Entry 5VHJ (electron microscopy, 8.50 A resolution (very low resolution: no residue pairs are listed; an interface is given only as per-side residue counts)); this record covers chains D and C of the 8 polymer chains in the assembly.

Chain D:
Protein: 26S proteasome regulatory subunit 6B
From: Homo sapiens
Reference sequence: P43686 (PRS6B_HUMAN), isoform P43686-2; residues 145-406 here correspond to UniProt positions 114-375 (UniProt number = residue number - 31)
Chain sequence (262 residues; numbered 145 to 406; the number before each row is that of its first residue):
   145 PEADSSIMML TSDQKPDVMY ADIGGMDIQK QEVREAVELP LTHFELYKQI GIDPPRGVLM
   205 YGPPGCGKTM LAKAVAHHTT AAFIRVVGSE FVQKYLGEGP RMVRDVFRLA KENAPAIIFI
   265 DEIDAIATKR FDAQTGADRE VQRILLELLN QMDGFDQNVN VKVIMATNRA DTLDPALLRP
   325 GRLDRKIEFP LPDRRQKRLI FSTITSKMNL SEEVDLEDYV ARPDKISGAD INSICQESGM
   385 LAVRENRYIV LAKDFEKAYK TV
Disordered / not traced: 145-170

Chain C:
Protein: 26S proteasome regulatory subunit 8
From: Homo sapiens
Reference sequence: P62195 (PRS8_HUMAN); residue numbers follow UniProt; this construct covers 130-395
Chain sequence (266 residues; row label = number of the first residue in the row):
   130 KVDPLVSLMM VEKVPDSTYE MIGGLDKQIK EIKEVIELPV KHPELFEALG IAQPKGVLLY
   190 GPPGTGKTLL ARAVAHHTDC TFIRVSGSEL VQKFIGEGAR MVRELFVMAR EHAPSIIFMD
   250 EIDSIGSSRL EGGSGGDSEV QRTMLELLNQ LDGFEATKNI KVIMATNRID ILDSALLRPG
   310 RIDRKIEFPP PNEEARLDIL KIHSRKMNLT RGINLRKIAE LMPGASGAEV KGVCTEAGMY
   370 ALRERRVHVT QEDFEMAVAK VMQKDS
Disordered / not traced: 130-152, 173-180, 215-229, 253-258, 395
UniProt features mapped onto this chain:
  - binding site (ATP): Gly-190 to Thr-197
  - modified residue: Lys-222 (N6-acetyllysine)

Chain D / chain C interface:
At this resolution (8 A) residue pairs are not listed: 15 residues of chain D and 11 of chain C lie at the interface.

In short:
The interface between chain D and chain C involves 15 residues on one side and 11 on the other. From UniProt:
8 ATP-binding residues on chain C.
Here chain D is 26S proteasome regulatory subunit 6B and chain C is 26S proteasome regulatory subunit 8, both
from Homo sapiens. Entry 5VHJ (Conformational Landscape of the p28-Bound Human Proteasome Regulatory Particle)
was determined by electron microscopy (same publication as 5VGZ, 5VHF, 5VHH, 5VHI, 5VHM, 5VHN and 5 further
entries).
